PDB entry 7NG4 | electron microscopy, 4.40 A resolution (low resolution: residue-level contacts below are approximate; hydrogen-bond / salt-bridge calls are withheld) | chains A and F of the 7 polymer chains in the assembly

Chain A (and F):
Molecule: Lon protease homolog, mitochondrial
Source organism: Homo sapiens
Notes: EC 3.4.21.53; chain F of this document is another copy of the same molecule, construct and numbering; everything in this record applies to it too
Reference sequence: P36776 (LONM_HUMAN); residue numbers follow UniProt; this construct covers 115-959
Amino-acid sequence (853 residues; numbered 107 to 959; the number before each row is that of its first residue):
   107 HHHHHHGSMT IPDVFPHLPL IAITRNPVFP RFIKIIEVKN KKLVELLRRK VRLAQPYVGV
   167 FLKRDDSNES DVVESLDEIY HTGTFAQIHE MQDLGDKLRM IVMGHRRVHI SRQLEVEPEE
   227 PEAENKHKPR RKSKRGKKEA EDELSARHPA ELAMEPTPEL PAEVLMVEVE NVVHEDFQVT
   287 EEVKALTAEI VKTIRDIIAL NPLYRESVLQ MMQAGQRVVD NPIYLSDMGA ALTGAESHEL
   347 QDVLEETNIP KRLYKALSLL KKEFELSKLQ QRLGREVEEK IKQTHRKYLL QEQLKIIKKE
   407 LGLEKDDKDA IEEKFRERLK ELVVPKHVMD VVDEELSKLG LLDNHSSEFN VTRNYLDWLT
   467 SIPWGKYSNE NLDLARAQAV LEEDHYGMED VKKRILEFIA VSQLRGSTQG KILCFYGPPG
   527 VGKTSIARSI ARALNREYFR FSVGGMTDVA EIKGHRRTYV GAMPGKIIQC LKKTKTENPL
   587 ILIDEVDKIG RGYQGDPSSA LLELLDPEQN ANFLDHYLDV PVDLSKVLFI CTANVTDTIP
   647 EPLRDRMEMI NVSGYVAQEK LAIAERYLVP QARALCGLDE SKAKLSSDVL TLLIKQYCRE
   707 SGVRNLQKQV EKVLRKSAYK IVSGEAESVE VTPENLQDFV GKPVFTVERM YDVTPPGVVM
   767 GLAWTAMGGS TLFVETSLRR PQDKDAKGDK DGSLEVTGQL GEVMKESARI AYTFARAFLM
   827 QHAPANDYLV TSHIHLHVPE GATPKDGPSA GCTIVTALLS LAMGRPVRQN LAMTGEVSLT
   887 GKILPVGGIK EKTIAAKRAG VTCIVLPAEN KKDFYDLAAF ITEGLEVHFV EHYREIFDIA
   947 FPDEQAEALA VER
Disordered / not traced: 107-122, 222-271, 949-959
Sequence notes: expression tag (107-114)
UniProt features mapped onto this chain:
  - active site: Ser855, Lys898
  - binding site (ATP): Gly523 to Thr530
  - natural variant: Glu476 (E476A: In CODASS), Ser631 (S631Y: In CODASS), Ala670 (A670V: In CODASS), Arg672 (R672C: In CODASS), Pro676 (P676S: In CODASS), Arg679 (R679H: In CODASS), Arg721 (R721G: In CODASS), Ala724 (A724V: In CODASS), Pro749 (P749S: In CODASS), Gly767 (G767E: In CODASS), Ile927 (deletion: In CODASS)
  - mutagenesis: Lys529 (K529R: Abolishes ATPase activity, and presumably ATP-driven protein unfolding, but does not block access to the proteolytic active site or prevent a substrate from binding to it), Trp770 (W770A: Has low basal, but normal stimulated ATPase activity, and retains peptidase activity; W770P: Has normal basal, but low stimulated ATPase activity, and abolishes peptidase activity), Ser855 (S855A: Lacks both ATPase and protease activity, but retains DNA binding activity), Thr880 (T880V: Enhances the basal, but not the stimulated ATPase activity), Gly893 (G893A: Has low basal, but normal stimulated ATPase activity, and retains peptidase activity; G893P: Has normal basal, but low stimulated ATPase activity, and abolishes peptidase activity), Gly894 (G894A/S: Enhances the basal, but not the stimulated ATPase activity, and retains peptidase activity; G894P: Enhances the basal, but not the stimulated ATPase activity, and abolishes peptidase activity)
Bound ions: Mg2+: Thr530 (together with ATP)
Ligand contacts: ATP (adenosine-5'-triphosphate): Asp490, His491, Tyr492, Met494, Pro524, Pro525, Gly526, Val527, Gly528, Lys529, Thr530, Ser531, Asn640, Tyr661, Ile669, Tyr673, Val709, Arg710, Gln713
What the authors report for this chain:
  - mutagenesis - K529R, E591Q, T803V, E812A, S855A: abolished catalytic activity (proteolytic activity)
  - mutagenesis - S855A: unchanged catalytic activity (ATPase activity)
  - catalytic residues: Thr803, His841, His843, Ser855
  - catalytic residues: Glu801, Arg815, Lys898 (proposed by the authors, not directly observed)
  - mutagenesis - T803V: decreased catalytic activity on ATPase
  - mutagenesis - H841F, H843F: abolished catalytic activity on proteolytically
  - mutagenesis - E801A: decreased catalytic activity (protease activity)
  - mutagenesis - E801A, E812A: decreased catalytic activity (ATPase activity)
  - mutagenesis - K529R, E591Q: abolished catalytic activity on ATPase

Chain A / chain F interface:
Pairs across the interface (46; chain A residue first):
  Lys444(A) with His451(F)
  Leu480(A) with Val728(F); Ser729(F)
  Lys499(A) with Tyr725(F)
  Arg500(A) with Arg721(F)
  Glu503(A) with Arg721(F); Lys722(F); Tyr725(F)
  Ala506(A) with Tyr725(F); Val728(F)
  Val507(A) with Cys682(F)
  Gln509(A) with Val728(F)
  Leu510(A) with Cys682(F); Gly683(F); Leu684(F)
  Arg511(A) with Leu681(F); Cys682(F)
  Arg562(A) with Val566(F)
  Gly598(A) with Tyr599(F)
  Tyr599(A) with Tyr599(F)
  Gln600(A) with Tyr599(F)
  Gly601(A) with Tyr599(F)
  Asp602(A) with Tyr599(F)
  Asp795(A) with Lys790(F)
  Asp797(A) with Arg785(F); Arg786(F)
  Glu812(A) with Gln805(F)
  Arg815(A) with Arg785(F); Glu801(F)
  Ile816(A) with His843(F)
  Thr819(A) with Arg785(F); His841(F)
  Arg822(A) with Arg785(F)
  Met826(A) with Arg786(F); Pro787(F)
  Ser884(A) with Tyr757(F); Glu781(F)
  Leu885(A) with Glu781(F); Ser783(F); His843(F)
  Thr886(A) with Tyr757(F); Glu781(F)
  Lys888(A) with Met756(F); Tyr757(F); Pro761(F)
  Asp922(A) with Lys748(F)
Interface residues without a listed pair, chain A (31 interface residues in all): Leu502, Ala823
Interface residues without a listed pair, chain F (31 interface residues in all): Ala724, Leu784, Lys796, Thr803, Gly804

Overview:
The chain A/chain F interface involves 31 residues from each chain. Ligands of chain A: ATP. From the paper:
catalytic residues Thr803(A), His841(A) and His843(A) among others; K529R, E591Q and T803V of chain A, among
others, abolish catalytic activity (proteolytic activity); 8 substitutions were tested in all.
Chain A and chain F are both Lon protease homolog, mitochondrial (Homo sapiens); the structure, P1b-state of
wild type human mitochondrial LONP1 protease with bound endogenous substrate protein and in presence ..., was
determined by electron microscopy together with 7NFY, 7NG5, 7NGC and 7NGF from the same study.
